Entry 7L4V (X-ray diffraction, 1.75 A resolution); this record covers chains A and B of the 4 polymer chains in the assembly.

[Chain A (and B)]
Protein: CCAAT/enhancer-binding protein beta
Organism: Homo sapiens
Notes: chain B of this document is another copy of the same molecule, construct and numbering; everything in this record applies to it too
Reference sequence: P17676 (CEBPB_HUMAN), isoform P17676-2; residues 269-344 here correspond to UniProt positions 246-321 (UniProt number = residue number - 23)
Chain sequence (78 residues; numbered 267 to 344; the number before each row is that of its first residue):
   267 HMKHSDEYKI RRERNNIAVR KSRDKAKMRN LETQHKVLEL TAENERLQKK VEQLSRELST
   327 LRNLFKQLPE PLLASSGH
Unresolved in the structure: 267, 334-344 (chain B: 267, 337-344)
Differences from the reference sequence: expression tag (267-268)
Swiss-Prot annotation at these positions:
  - region: Leu-320, Leu-327 (Leucine-zipper)
From the paper describing this entry:
  - binding site for DNA Strand 1: Arg-289
  - binding site for DNA Strand 2: Arg-289
  - specificity-determining residues: Arg-289
  - conformationally variable residues (side-chain flip): Arg-289

[Interface between chain A and chain B]
Residue-residue contacts (43; chain A residue first):
  Asn-296(A) / Asn-296(B)
  Thr-299(A) / Thr-299(B)
  Thr-299(A) / Gln-300(B)
  Thr-299(A) / Val-303(B)
  Gln-300(A) / Thr-299(B)
  Val-303(A) / Thr-299(B)
  Val-303(A) / Val-303(B)  hydrophobic
  Val-303(A) / Leu-306(B)
  Leu-306(A) / Val-303(B)
  Leu-306(A) / Leu-306(B)  hydrophobic
  Leu-306(A) / Thr-307(B)
  Thr-307(A) / Leu-306(B)
  Glu-309(A) / Asn-310(B)
  Asn-310(A) / Leu-306(B)  hydrogen bond (side chain-backbone)
  Asn-310(A) / Glu-309(B)
  Asn-310(A) / Asn-310(B)  hydrogen bond
  Asn-310(A) / Leu-313(B)
  Leu-313(A) / Asn-310(B)
  Leu-313(A) / Leu-313(B)  hydrophobic
  Leu-313(A) / Gln-314(B)
  Leu-313(A) / Val-317(B)
  Gln-314(A) / Leu-313(B)
  Lys-316(A) / Val-317(B)
  Val-317(A) / Lys-316(B)
  Val-317(A) / Val-317(B)  hydrophobic
  Val-317(A) / Leu-320(B)  hydrophobic
  Leu-320(A) / Val-317(B)
  Leu-320(A) / Ser-321(B)
  Leu-320(A) / Leu-324(B)  hydrophobic
  Ser-321(A) / Leu-320(B)
  Glu-323(A) / Leu-324(B)
  Glu-323(A) / Arg-328(B)  salt bridge
  Leu-324(A) / Leu-320(B)  hydrophobic
  Leu-324(A) / Glu-323(B)
  Leu-324(A) / Leu-324(B)  hydrophobic
  Leu-327(A) / Leu-324(B)  hydrophobic
  Leu-327(A) / Leu-327(B)  hydrophobic
  Leu-327(A) / Arg-328(B)
  Leu-327(A) / Phe-331(B)
  Arg-328(A) / Glu-323(B)  salt bridge
  Arg-328(A) / Leu-327(B)
  Leu-330(A) / Phe-331(B)  hydrophobic
  Phe-331(A) / Phe-331(B)  hydrophobic
Also at the interface, not in a pair above, chain A (21 interface residues in all): Lys-302
Also at the interface, not in a pair above, chain B (20 interface residues in all): Lys-302

[Overview]
21 residues of chain A and 20 residues of chain B are in contact, with 2 hydrogen bonds and 2 salt bridges.
Among the polar pairs are Glu-323(A)/Arg-328(B), Asn-310(A)/Leu-306(B) and Asn-310(A)/Asn-310(B). From the
paper: a binding site for DNA Strand 1 at Arg-289(A); a binding site for DNA Strand 2 at Arg-289(A).
Both chains are CCAAT/enhancer-binding protein beta (Homo sapiens). Entry 7L4V (C-terminal bZIP domain of
human C/EBPbeta Bound to DNA with Consensus Recognition with GT Mismatch) was determined by X-ray diffraction.
